Entry 9BYC (electron microscopy, 3.94 A resolution); this record covers chains C and D of the 4 polymer chains in the assembly.

[Chain C (and D)]
Molecule: Ribonucleoside-diphosphate reductase subunit beta
From: Bacillus subtilis
Notes: EC 1.17.4.1; chain D of this document is another copy of the same molecule, construct and numbering; everything in this record applies to it too
Reference sequence: P50621 (RIR2_BACSU); numbering as in UniProt (aligned over 1-329)
Chain sequence (350 residues; row label = number of the first residue in the row; numbers below 1 keep their minus sign (Met-20 is residue -20)):
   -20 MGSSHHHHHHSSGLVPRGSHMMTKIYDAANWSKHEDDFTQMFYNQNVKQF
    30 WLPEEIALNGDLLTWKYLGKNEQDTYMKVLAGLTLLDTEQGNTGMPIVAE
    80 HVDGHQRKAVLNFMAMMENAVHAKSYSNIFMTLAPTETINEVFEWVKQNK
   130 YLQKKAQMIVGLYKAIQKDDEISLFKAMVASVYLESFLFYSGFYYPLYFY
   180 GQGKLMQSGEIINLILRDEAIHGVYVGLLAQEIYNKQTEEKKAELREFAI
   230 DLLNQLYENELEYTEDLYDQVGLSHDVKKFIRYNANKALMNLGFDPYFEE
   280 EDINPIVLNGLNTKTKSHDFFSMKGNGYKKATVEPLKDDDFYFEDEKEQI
Disordered / not traced: -20 to 15, 291-308, 323-329
Sequence notes: initiating methionine (-20); expression tag (-19 to 0)
Curated features (UniProtKB/Swiss-Prot):
  - active site: Tyr105
  - binding site (Fe cation): Asp66, Glu97, His101, Glu164, Glu198, His201
Metal / ion sites: Mn2+ site 1: Asp66, Glu97, His101, Glu198; Mn2+ site 2: Glu97, Glu164, Glu198, His201

[How chain C and chain D interact]
Residue-residue contacts (24):
  Tyr22(C) with Ala99(D), hydrogen bond (side chain-backbone)
  Phe29(C) with Phe29(D), hydrophobic
  Leu31(C) with Tyr22(D)
  Thr67(C) with His84(D)
  Gly70(C) with Asn91(D), hydrogen bond (backbone-side chain)
  Asn71(C) with His84(D), hydrogen bond; Lys87(D)
  His84(C) with Thr67(D); Asn71(D), hydrogen bond
  Lys87(C) with Asn71(D)
  Ala88(C) with Asn98(D)
  Asn91(C) with Ala94(D); Asn98(D), hydrogen bond
  Phe92(C) with Met95(D), hydrophobic
  Ala94(C) with Asn91(D), hydrogen bond (backbone-side chain)
  Met95(C) with Asn91(D); Phe92(D), hydrophobic; Met95(D), hydrophobic
  Asn98(C) with Lys87(D); Ala88(D); Asn91(D), hydrogen bond
  Ala99(C) with Tyr22(D), hydrogen bond (backbone-side chain); Ala88(D)
  Lys103(C) with Tyr22(D)
Also at the interface, not in a pair above, chain C (19 interface residues in all): Val26, Pro75, Lys309
Also at the interface, not in a pair above, chain D (17 interface residues in all): Val26, Leu31, Glu34, Lys103

[Summary]
19 residues of chain C and 17 residues of chain D are in contact, with 8 hydrogen bonds. Polar contacts
include Tyr22(C)-Ala99(D), Gly70(C)-Asn91(D) and Asn71(C)-His84(D). From UniProt: active-site residue
Tyr105(C) and 6 Fe cation-binding residues on chain C.
Both chains are Ribonucleoside-diphosphate reductase subunit beta (Bacillus subtilis). Entry 9BYC (Class 12
model for product condition of Bacillus subtilis ribonucleotide reductase complex) was determined by electron
microscopy (same publication as 9BW3, 9BWX, 9BX2, 9BX3, 9BX6, 9BX8 and 39 further entries).
